6PBQ - chain A; structure by X-ray diffraction, 1.60 A resolution.

[Chain A]
Name: ATP-dependent Clp protease ATP-binding subunit ClpC1
From: Mycobacterium tuberculosis
Notes: fragment: N-terminal domain
Reference sequence: P9WPC9 (CLPC1_MYCTU); residues 1-145 here = UniProt positions 1-145
Sequence (158 residues; row label = number of the first residue in the row):
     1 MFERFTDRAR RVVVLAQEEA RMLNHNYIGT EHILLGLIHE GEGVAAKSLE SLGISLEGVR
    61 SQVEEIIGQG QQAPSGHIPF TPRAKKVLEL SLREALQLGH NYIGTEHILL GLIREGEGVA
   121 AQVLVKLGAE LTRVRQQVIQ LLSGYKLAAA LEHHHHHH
Disordered / not traced: 153-158
Differences from the reference sequence: expression tag (146-158)
What the authors report for this chain:
  - mutagenesis - M1DEL (62-fold), V14A (14-fold), Q17A, K85A: decreased binding to ECU
  - mutagenesis - M1DEL, V14A, Q17A (17-fold), K85A: decreased binding to RUF-I
  - mutagenesis - L92S/L96P: abolished binding to ECU
  - mutagenesis - L92S/L96P: abolished binding to OMS-A

[Summary]
From the paper: M1DEL, V14A and Q17A, among others, reduce binding to ECU; M1DEL, V14A and Q17A, among others,
reduce binding to RUF-I.
Chain A is ATP-dependent Clp protease ATP-binding subunit ClpC1 (Mycobacterium tuberculosis); the structure,
Structure of ClpC1-NTD, was determined by X-ray diffraction, deposited together with 6PBA, 6PBS and 6UCR.
